8K5P - chains A and N of the 18 polymer chains in the assembly; structure by electron microscopy, 2.80 A resolution.

== Chain A ==
Molecule: DNA-directed RNA polymerase II subunit RPB1
Organism: Saccharomyces cerevisiae S288C
Notes: EC 2.7.7.6
UniProt: P04050 (RPB1_YEAST); residues 1-1733 here = UniProt positions 1-1733
Amino-acid sequence (1733 residues; each row starts with the number of its first residue):
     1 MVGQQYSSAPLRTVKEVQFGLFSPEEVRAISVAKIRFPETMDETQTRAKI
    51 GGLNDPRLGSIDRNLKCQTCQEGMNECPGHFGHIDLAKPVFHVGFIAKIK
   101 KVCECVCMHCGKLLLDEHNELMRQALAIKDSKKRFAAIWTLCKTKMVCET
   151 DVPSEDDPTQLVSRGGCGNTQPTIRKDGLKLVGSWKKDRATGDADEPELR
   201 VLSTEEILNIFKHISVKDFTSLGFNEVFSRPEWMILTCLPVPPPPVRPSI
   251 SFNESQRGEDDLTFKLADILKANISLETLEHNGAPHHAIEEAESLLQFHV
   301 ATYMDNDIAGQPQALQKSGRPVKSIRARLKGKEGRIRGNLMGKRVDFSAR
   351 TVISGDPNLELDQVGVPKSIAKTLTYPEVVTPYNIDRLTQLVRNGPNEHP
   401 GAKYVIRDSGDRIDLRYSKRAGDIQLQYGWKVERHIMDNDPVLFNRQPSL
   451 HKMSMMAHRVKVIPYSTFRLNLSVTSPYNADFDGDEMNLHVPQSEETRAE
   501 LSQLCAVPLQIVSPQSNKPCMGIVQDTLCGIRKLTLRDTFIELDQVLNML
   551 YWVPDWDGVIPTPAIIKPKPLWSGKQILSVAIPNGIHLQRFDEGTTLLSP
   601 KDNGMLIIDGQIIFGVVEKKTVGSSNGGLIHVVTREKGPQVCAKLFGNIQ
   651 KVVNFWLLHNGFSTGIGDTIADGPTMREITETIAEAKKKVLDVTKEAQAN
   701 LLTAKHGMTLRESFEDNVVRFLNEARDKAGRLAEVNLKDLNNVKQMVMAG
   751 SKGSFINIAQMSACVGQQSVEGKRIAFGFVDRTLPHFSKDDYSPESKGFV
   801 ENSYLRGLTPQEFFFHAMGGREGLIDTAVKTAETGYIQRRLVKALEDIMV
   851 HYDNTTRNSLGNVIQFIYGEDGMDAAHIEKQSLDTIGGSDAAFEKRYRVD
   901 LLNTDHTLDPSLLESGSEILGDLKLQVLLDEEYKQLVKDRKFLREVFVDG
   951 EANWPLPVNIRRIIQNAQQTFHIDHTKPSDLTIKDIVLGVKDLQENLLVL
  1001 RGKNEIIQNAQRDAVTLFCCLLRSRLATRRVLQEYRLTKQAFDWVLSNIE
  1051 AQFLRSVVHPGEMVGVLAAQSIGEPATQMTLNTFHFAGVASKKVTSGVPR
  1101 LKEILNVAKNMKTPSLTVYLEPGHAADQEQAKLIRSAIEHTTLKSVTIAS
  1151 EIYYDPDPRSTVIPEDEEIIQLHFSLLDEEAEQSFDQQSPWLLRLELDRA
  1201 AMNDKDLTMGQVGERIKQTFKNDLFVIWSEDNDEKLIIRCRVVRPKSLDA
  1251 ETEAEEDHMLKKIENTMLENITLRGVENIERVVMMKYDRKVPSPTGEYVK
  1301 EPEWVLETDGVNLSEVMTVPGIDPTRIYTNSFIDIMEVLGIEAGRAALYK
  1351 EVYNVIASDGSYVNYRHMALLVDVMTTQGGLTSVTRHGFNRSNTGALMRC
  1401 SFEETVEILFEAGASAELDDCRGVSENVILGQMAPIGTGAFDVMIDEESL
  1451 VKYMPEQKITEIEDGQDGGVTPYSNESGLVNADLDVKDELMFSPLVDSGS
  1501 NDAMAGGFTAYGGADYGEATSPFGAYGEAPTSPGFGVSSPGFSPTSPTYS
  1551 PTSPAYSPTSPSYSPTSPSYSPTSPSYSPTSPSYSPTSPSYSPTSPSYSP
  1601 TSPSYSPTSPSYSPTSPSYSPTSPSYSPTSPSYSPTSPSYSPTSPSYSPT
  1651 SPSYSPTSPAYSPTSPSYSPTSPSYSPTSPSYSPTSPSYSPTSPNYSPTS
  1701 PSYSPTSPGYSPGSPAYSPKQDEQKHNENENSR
Not modelled in the structure: 1-4, 188-196, 1082-1092, 1175-1185, 1245-1256, 1456-1733
Metal / ion sites: Zn2+ site 1: Cys67, Cys70, Cys77, His80; Zn2+ site 2: Cys107, Cys110, Cys148, Cys167; Mg2+: Asp481, Asp483, Asp485 (shared with 1 residue of chain P)
Swiss-Prot annotation at these positions:
  - region: Pro248 to Asp260 (Lid loop), Asn306 to Lys323 (Rudder loop), Pro810 to Glu822 (Bridging helix)
  - binding site (Zn(2+)): Cys67, Cys70, Cys77, His80, Cys107, Cys110, Cys148, Cys167
  - binding site (Mg(2+)): Asp481, Asp483, Asp485
  - modified residue: Thr1471 (Phosphothreonine)
  - cross-link (Glycyl lysine isopeptide (Lys-Gly)): Lys695 (interchain with G-Cter in ubiquitin), Lys1246 (interchain with G-Cter in ubiquitin), Lys1350 (interchain with G-Cter in ubiquitin)

== Chain N ==
Molecule: 48-nt DNA strand
Sequence (48 nucleotides; each row starts with the number of its first residue; numbers below 1 keep their minus sign (DG-26 is residue -26)):
   -26 GCGTGTCTAGCACAGGATCGAGAGGTAATTCTGCTTATCGGTAGAGTG
Not modelled in the structure: -26 to -17

== Interface between chain A and chain N ==
Residue-residue contacts - 14 pairs, chain A then chain N:
  Lys100(A) with DT9(N), salt bridge to the phosphate
  Lys101(A) with DT8(N), salt bridge to the phosphate
  Trp139(A) with DT8(N), phosphate contact
  Arg175(A) with DT9(N), phosphate contact; DA10(N), salt bridge to the phosphate
  Leu315(A) with DT-9(N), base contact
  Gly319(A) with DT-9(N), base contact
  Val1107(A) with DT5(N), phosphate contact
  Ala1108(A) with DT5(N), phosphate contact
  Lys1109(A) with DT5(N), phosphate contact; DG6(N), salt bridge to the phosphate
  Asn1110(A) with DT5(N), phosphate contact
  Ser1383(A) with DG6(N), phosphate contact
  His1387(A) with DG6(N), salt bridge to the phosphate
Interface residues without a listed pair, chain A (15 interface residues in all): Lys143, Lys317, Thr1385
Interface residues without a listed pair, chain N (7 interface residues in all): DA-10

== Summary ==
15 residues of chain A and 7 residues of chain N are in contact; the contacts include 5 salt bridges. Polar
pairs include Lys100(A)-DT9(N), Lys101(A)-DT8(N) and Arg175(A)-DA10(N). Curated annotation (UniProt) lists 8
Zn2+-binding residues and 3 Mg2+-binding residues on chain A.
Chain A is DNA-directed RNA polymerase II subunit RPB1 (Saccharomyces cerevisiae S288C) and chain N is a 48-nt
DNA strand; the structure, Cryo-EM structure of yeast Rat1-bound Pol II pre-termination transcription complex
2 (Pol II Rat1-PTTC2), was determined by electron microscopy together with 8JCH from the same study.
